Entry 4ED3 (X-ray diffraction, 1.79 A resolution); this record covers chains A and P of the 3 polymer chains in the assembly.

[Chain A]
Protein: DNA polymerase eta
Organism: Homo sapiens
Notes: EC 2.7.7.7; fragment: Catalytic core
Reference sequence: Q9Y253 (POLH_HUMAN); numbering as in UniProt (aligned over 1-432)
Amino-acid sequence (435 residues; each row starts with the number of its first residue; numbers below 1 keep their minus sign (Gly-2 is residue -2)):
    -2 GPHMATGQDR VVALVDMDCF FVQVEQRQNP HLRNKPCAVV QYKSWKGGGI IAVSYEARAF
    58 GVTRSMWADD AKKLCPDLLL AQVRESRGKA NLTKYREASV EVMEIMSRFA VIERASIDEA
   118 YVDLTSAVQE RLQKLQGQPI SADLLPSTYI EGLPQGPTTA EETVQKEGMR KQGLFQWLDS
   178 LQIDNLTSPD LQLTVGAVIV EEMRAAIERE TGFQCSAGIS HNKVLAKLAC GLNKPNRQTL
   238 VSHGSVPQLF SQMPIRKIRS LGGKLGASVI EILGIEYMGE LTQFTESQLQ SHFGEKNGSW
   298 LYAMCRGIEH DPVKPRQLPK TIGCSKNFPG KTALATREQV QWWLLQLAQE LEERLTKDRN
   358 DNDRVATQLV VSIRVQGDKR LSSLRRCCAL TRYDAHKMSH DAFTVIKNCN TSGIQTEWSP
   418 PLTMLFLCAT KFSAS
Unresolved in the structure: 155-159
Differences from the reference sequence: expression tag (-2 to 0)
Metal / ion sites: Na+: Asp13, Asp115, Glu116 (together with 2'-deoxyadenosine 5'-triphosphate) (shared with DT8(P) of chain P); Ca2+: Asp13, Met14, Asp115 (together with 2'-deoxyadenosine 5'-triphosphate)
Small-molecule neighbours: 2'-deoxyadenosine 5'-triphosphate (DTP): Asp13, Met14, Asp15, Cys16, Phe17, Phe18, Ile48, Ala49, Tyr52, Arg55, Arg61, Ile114, Asp115, Lys231
From the paper describing this entry:
  - mutagenesis - S113A: unchanged catalytic activity

[Chain P]
Molecule: 8-nt DNA strand
Sequence (8 nucleotides; row label = number of the first residue in the row):
     1 AGCGTCAT
Metal / ion sites: Na+: DT8 (together with 2'-deoxyadenosine 5'-triphosphate) (shared with Asp13(A), Asp115(A), Glu116(A) of chain A)

[Chain A / chain P interface]
Contacting residue pairs - 23 pairs, chain A then chain P:
  Ser113(A) with DT8(P), hydrogen bond to the phosphate
  Asp115(A) with DT8(P), phosphate contact
  Glu116(A) with DT8(P), phosphate contact
  Lys224(A) with DT8(P), salt bridge to the phosphate
  Ile255(A) with DA7(P), phosphate contact
  Arg256(A) with DA7(P), phosphate contact; DT8(P), salt bridge to the phosphate
  Ser257(A) with DC6(P), phosphate contact; DA7(P), hydrogen bond to the phosphate
  Leu258(A) with DA7(P), hydrogen bond to the phosphate
  Gly259(A) with DA7(P), hydrogen bond to the phosphate
  Gly260(A) with DC6(P), phosphate contact; DA7(P), phosphate contact
  Lys261(A) with DT5(P), salt bridge to the phosphate; DC6(P), hydrogen bond to the phosphate
  Leu262(A) with DC6(P), hydrogen bond to the phosphate
  Arg377(A) with DC3(P), phosphate contact; DG4(P), salt bridge to the phosphate
  Leu381(A) with DC3(P), phosphate contact
  Arg382(A) with DG2(P), salt bridge to the phosphate; DC3(P), hydrogen bond to the phosphate
  Arg383(A) with DG2(P), phosphate contact
  Cys384(A) with DG2(P), hydrogen bond to the phosphate
Also at the interface, not in a pair above, chain A (19 interface residues in all): Ser379, Ser380
Also at the interface, not in a pair above, chain P (8 interface residues in all): DA1

[Overview]
19 residues of chain A and 8 residues of chain P are in contact, with 8 hydrogen bonds and 5 salt bridges.
Polar contacts include Ser113(A)-DT8(P), Ser257(A)-DA7(P) and Leu258(A)-DA7(P). Bound to chain A:
2'-deoxyadenosine 5'-triphosphate. The paper reports that S113A of chain A leaves catalytic activity
unchanged.
Chain A is DNA polymerase eta (Homo sapiens) and chain P is an 8-nt DNA strand; the structure, Human DNA
polymerase eta - DNA ternary complex: AT crystal at pH 7.5 (Na+ HEPES) with ..., was determined by X-ray
diffraction, deposited together with 4ECQ, 4ECR, 4ECS, 4ECT, 4ECU, 4ECV and 10 further entries.
